PDB entry 7WAY | electron microscopy, 2.90 A resolution | chains C and A of the 4 polymer chains in the assembly

== Chain C ==
Molecule: 40-nt DNA strand
From: Planctomycetes bacterium
Sequence (40 nucleotides; each row starts with the number of its first residue):
     1 CGGGATTTCA TCCTGCAGCA TCCCCGACCC GTATAACGAT
Disordered / not traced: 28-40

== Chain A ==
Name: dPlmCasX
From: Planctomycetes bacterium
Reference sequence: A0A1G3BXR9 (A0A1G3BXR9_9BACT); numbering as in UniProt (aligned over 1-978)
Sequence (978 residues; row label = number of the first residue in the row):
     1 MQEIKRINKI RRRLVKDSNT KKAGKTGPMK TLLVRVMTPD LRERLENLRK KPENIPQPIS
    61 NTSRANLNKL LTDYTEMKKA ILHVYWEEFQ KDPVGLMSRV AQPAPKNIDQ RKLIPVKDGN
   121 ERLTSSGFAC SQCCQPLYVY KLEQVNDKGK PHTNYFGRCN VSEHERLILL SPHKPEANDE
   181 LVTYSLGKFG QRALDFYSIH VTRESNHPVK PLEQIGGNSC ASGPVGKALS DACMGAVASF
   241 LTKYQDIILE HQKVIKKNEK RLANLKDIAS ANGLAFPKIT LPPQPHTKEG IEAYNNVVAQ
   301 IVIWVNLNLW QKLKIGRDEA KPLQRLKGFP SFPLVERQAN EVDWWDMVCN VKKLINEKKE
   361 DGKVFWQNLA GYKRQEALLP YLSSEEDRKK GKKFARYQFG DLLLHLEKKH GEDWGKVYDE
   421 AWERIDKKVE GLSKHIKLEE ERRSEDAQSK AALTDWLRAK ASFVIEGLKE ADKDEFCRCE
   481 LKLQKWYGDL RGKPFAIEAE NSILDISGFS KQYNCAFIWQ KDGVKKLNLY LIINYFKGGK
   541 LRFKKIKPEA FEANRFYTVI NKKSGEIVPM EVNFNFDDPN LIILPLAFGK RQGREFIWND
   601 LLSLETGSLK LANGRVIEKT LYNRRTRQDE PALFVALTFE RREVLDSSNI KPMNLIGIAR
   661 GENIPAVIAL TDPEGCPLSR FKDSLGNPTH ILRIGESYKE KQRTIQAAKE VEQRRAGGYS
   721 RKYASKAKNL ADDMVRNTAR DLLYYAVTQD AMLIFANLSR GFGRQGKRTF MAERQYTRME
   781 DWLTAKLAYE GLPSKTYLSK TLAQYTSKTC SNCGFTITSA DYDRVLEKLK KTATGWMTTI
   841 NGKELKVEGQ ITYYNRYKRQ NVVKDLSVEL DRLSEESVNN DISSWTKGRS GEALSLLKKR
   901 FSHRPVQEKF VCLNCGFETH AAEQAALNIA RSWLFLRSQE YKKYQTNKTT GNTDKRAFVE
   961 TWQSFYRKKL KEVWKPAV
Disordered / not traced: 1-3, 118-124, 175-182
Construct notes: engineered mutation Ala659 (Asp in A0A1G3BXR9), Ala756 (Glu in A0A1G3BXR9), Ala922 (Asp in A0A1G3BXR9)
What the authors report for this chain:
  - binding site for the 40-nt DNA strand (chain C): Gln945 to Gly951

== Chain C / chain A interface ==
Residue-residue contacts - 55 pairs, chain C then chain A:
  DG4(C) - Arg542(A)  salt bridge to the phosphate
  DT6(C) - Tyr197(A)  sugar contact
  DT6(C) - Ser222(A)  phosphate contact
  DT6(C) - Lys537(A)  salt bridge to the phosphate
  DT7(C) - Tyr197(A)  hydrogen bond to the phosphate
  DT7(C) - Thr202(A)  hydrogen bond to the phosphate
  DT7(C) - Arg203(A)  salt bridge to the phosphate
  DT7(C) - Ser222(A)  phosphate contact
  DT8(C) - Ser198(A)  phosphate contact
  DT8(C) - Lys227(A)  hydrogen bond to the base
  DC9(C) - Lys227(A)  base contact
  DA10(C) - Lys106(A)  salt bridge to the phosphate
  DT11(C) - Pro105(A)  phosphate contact
  DT11(C) - Lys106(A)  hydrogen bond to the phosphate
  DT11(C) - Arg192(A)  hydrogen bond to the base
  DC12(C) - Lys25(A)  hydrogen bond to the phosphate
  DC12(C) - Pro105(A)  base contact
  DG15(C) - Asn146(A)  phosphate contact
  DG15(C) - Lys148(A)  hydrogen bond to the phosphate
  DC16(C) - Lys148(A)  salt bridge to the phosphate
  DC16(C) - Lys150(A)  base contact
  DA17(C) - Tyr941(A)  sugar contact
  DG18(C) - Gln804(A)  sugar contact
  DG18(C) - Tyr941(A)  hydrogen bond to the phosphate
  DG18(C) - Lys948(A)  salt bridge to the phosphate
  DC19(C) - Tyr805(A)  hydrogen bond to the phosphate
  DC19(C) - Lys955(A)  phosphate contact
  DT21(C) - Leu758(A)  base contact
  DT21(C) - Ala803(A)  sugar contact
  DT21(C) - Tyr805(A)  hydrogen bond to the phosphate
  DT21(C) - Thr806(A)  sugar contact
  DT21(C) - Ser807(A)  hydrogen bond to the phosphate
  DT21(C) - Lys808(A)  salt bridge to the phosphate
  DC22(C) - Arg660(A)  phosphate contact
  DC22(C) - Gly661(A)  base contact
  DC22(C) - Glu662(A)  base contact
  DC22(C) - Asn663(A)  hydrogen bond to the base
  DC22(C) - Ile664(A)  base contact
  DC22(C) - Tyr776(A)  sugar contact
  DC22(C) - Ser807(A)  phosphate contact
  DC23(C) - Phe762(A)  phosphate contact
  DC23(C) - Gly763(A)  phosphate contact
  DC23(C) - Arg764(A)  hydrogen bond to the base
  DC23(C) - Gln907(A)  base contact
  DC24(C) - Gln907(A)  sugar contact
  DC25(C) - Arg856(A)  base contact
  DC25(C) - Ser902(A)  hydrogen bond to the phosphate
  DG26(C) - Tyr853(A)  phosphate contact
  DG26(C) - Arg856(A)  hydrogen bond to the base
  DG26(C) - Lys899(A)  salt bridge to the phosphate
  DA27(C) - Tyr853(A)  sugar contact
  DA27(C) - Tyr854(A)  base contact
  DA27(C) - Asn855(A)  sugar contact
  DA27(C) - Arg856(A)  hydrogen bond to the base
  DA27(C) - Tyr857(A)  base contact
Interface residues without a listed pair, chain C (23 interface residues in all): DC13, DT14, DA20
Interface residues without a listed pair, chain A (55 interface residues in all): Gln102, Asp147, Asp195, Val201, Glu204, Ala221, Gly223, Leu802, Ser895, Arg904, Tyr944, Gln945, Phe958

== Summary ==
23 residues of chain C and 55 residues of chain A are in contact; the contacts include 16 hydrogen bonds and 8
salt bridges. Polar pairs include DT8(C)-Lys227(A), DT11(C)-Arg192(A) and DC22(C)-Asn663(A). The paper reports
a binding site for the 40-nt DNA strand (chain C) at Gln945(A).
Chain C is a 40-nt DNA strand and chain A is dPlmCasX, both from Planctomycetes bacterium; the structure,
PlmCasX-sgRNAv1-dsDNA ternary complex at nts loading state, was determined by electron microscopy (same
publication as 7WAZ, 7WB0 and 7WB1).
